Entry 1N84 (X-ray diffraction, 2.05 A resolution); this record covers chain A.

[Chain A]
Molecule: Serotransferrin
Organism: Homo sapiens
Notes: fragment: n-terminal lobe
UniProtKB: P02787 (TRFE_HUMAN); residues 1-331 here correspond to UniProt positions 20-350 (UniProt number = residue number + 19)
Amino-acid sequence (331 residues; each row starts with the number of its first residue):
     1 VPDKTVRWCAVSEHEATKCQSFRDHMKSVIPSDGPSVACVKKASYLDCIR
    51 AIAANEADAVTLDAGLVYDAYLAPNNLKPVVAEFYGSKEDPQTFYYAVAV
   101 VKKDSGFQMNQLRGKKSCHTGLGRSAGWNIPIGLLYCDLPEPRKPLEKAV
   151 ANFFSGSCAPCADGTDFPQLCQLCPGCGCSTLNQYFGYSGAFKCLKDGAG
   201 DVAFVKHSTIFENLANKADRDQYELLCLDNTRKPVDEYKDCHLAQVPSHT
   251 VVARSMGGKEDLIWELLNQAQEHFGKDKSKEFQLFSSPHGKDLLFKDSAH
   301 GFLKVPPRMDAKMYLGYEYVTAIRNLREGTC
Not modelled in the structure: 1-2
Disulfides: Cys9-Cys48, Cys19-Cys39, Cys118-Cys194, Cys137-Cys331, Cys158-Cys174, Cys161-Cys179, Cys171-Cys177, Cys227-Cys241
Metal / ion sites: Fe ion: Asp63, Tyr95, Tyr188, His249 (together with carbonate ion)
Ligand contacts: carbonate ion (CO3): Asp63, Tyr95, Thr120, Arg124, Ser125, Ala126, Gly127, Gly187, Tyr188, His249
Curated features (UniProtKB/Swiss-Prot):
  - binding site (Fe(3+)): Asp63, Tyr95, Tyr188, His249
  - binding site (hydrogencarbonate): Thr120, Arg124, Ala126, Gly127
  - modified residue: Arg23 (Dimethylated arginine)
  - glycosylation: Ser32 (O-linked (GalNAc...) serine)

[Summary]
Bound to chain A: carbonate ion. Asp63, Tyr95, Tyr188 and His249 coordinate a Fe ion ion. Curated annotation
(UniProt) lists 4 Fe3+-binding residues and 4 hydrogencarbonate-binding residues.
Chain A is Serotransferrin (Homo sapiens); the structure, Human serum transferrin, N-lobe, was determined by
X-ray diffraction together with 1N7W and 1N7X from the same study.
